Entry 8U2C (electron microscopy, 2.50 A resolution); this record covers chains B and D of the 10 polymer chains in the assembly.

Chain B:
Molecule: Broad substrate specificity ATP-binding cassette transporter ABCG2
Organism: Homo sapiens
Notes: EC 7.6.2.2
Reference sequence: Q9UNQ0 (ABCG2_HUMAN); residues 1-655 here = UniProt positions 1-655
Sequence (655 residues; each row starts with the number of its first residue):
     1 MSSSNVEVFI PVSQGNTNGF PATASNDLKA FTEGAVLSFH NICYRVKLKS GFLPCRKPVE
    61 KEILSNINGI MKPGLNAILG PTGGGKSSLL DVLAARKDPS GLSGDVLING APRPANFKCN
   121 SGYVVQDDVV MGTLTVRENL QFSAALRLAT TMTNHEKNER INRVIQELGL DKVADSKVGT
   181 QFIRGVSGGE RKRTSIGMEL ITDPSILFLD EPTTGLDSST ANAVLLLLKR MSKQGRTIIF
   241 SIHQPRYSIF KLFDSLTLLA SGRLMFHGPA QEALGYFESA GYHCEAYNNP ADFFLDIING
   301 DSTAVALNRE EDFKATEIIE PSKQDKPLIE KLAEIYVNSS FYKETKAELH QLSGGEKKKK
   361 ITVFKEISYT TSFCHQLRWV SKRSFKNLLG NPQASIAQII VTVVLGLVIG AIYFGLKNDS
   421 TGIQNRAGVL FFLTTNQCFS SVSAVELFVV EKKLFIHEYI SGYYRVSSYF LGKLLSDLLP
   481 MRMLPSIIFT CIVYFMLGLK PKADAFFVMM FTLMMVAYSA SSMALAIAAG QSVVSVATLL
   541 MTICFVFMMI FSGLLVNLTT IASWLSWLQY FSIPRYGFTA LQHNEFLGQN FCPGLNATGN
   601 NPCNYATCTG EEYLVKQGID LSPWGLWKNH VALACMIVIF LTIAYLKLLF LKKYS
Disordered / not traced: 1-34, 47-60, 302-327, 355-368, 655
Curated features (UniProtKB/Swiss-Prot):
  - binding site (ATP): Gly80 to Ser87, Arg184 to Glu190, Glu211, His243
  - site (Not glycosylated): Asn418, Asn557
  - modified residue: Thr362 (Phosphothreonine)
  - glycosylation: Asn596 (N-linked (GlcNAc...) asparagine)
Disulfides: Cys592-Cys608

Chain D:
Molecule: 5D3 Fab heavy chain variable domain
Organism: Mus musculus
Notes: antibody fragment or engineered binder
Sequence (221 residues; numbered 1 to 221; the number before each row is that of its first residue):
     1 QVQLQESGPG LVKPSQSLSL TCTVTGFSIT SDYAWNWIRQ FPGKKLEWMG YINFDGGTTY
    61 NPSLRGRISI TRDTSKNQFF LQLRSVTPED TATYYCATFY GAKGTLDYWG QGTSVTVSSA
   121 KTTPPSVYPL APVCGDTSGS SVTLGCLVKG YFPEPVTLTW NSGSLSSGVH TFPAVLQSDL
   181 YTLSSSVTVT SSTWPSQSIT CNVAHPASST KVDKKIEPRG P
Disordered / not traced: 1, 120-221
Disulfides: Cys22-Cys96

Chain B / chain D interface:
Contacting residue pairs - 6 pairs, chain B then chain D:
  Cys603(B) - Ala102(D)
  Asn604(B) - Gly101(D)  hydrogen bond (side chain-backbone)
  Asn604(B) - Ala102(D)  hydrogen bond (side chain-backbone)
  Asn604(B) - Gly104(D)
  Tyr605(B) - Phe99(D)
  Tyr605(B) - Gly101(D)
Also at the interface, not in a pair above, chain B (4 interface residues in all): Pro602
Also at the interface, not in a pair above, chain D (5 interface residues in all): Lys103

Overview:
Chain B and chain D form an interface of 4 and 5 residues respectively, with 2 hydrogen bonds. Polar pairs
include Asn604(B)-Gly101(D) and Asn604(B)-Ala102(D). UniProt lists 17 ATP-binding residues on chain B.
Here chain B is Broad substrate specificity ATP-binding cassette transporter ABCG2 (Homo sapiens) and chain D
is 5D3 Fab heavy chain variable domain (Mus musculus). Entry 8U2C (Gaussian mixture model based single
particle refinement - ABC transporter (inhibitor-bound ABCG2 from EMPIAR-10374)) was determined by electron
microscopy (same publication as 8U26 and 8U28).
